4AYX - chain A; structure by X-ray diffraction, 2.90 A resolution.

== Chain A ==
Molecule: ATP-binding cassette sub-family B member 10
From: Homo sapiens
Notes: fragment: abc transporter, residues 152-738
Reference sequence: Q9NRK6 (ABCBA_HUMAN); residue numbers follow UniProt; this construct covers 152-738
Sequence (595 residues; row label = number of the first residue in the row):
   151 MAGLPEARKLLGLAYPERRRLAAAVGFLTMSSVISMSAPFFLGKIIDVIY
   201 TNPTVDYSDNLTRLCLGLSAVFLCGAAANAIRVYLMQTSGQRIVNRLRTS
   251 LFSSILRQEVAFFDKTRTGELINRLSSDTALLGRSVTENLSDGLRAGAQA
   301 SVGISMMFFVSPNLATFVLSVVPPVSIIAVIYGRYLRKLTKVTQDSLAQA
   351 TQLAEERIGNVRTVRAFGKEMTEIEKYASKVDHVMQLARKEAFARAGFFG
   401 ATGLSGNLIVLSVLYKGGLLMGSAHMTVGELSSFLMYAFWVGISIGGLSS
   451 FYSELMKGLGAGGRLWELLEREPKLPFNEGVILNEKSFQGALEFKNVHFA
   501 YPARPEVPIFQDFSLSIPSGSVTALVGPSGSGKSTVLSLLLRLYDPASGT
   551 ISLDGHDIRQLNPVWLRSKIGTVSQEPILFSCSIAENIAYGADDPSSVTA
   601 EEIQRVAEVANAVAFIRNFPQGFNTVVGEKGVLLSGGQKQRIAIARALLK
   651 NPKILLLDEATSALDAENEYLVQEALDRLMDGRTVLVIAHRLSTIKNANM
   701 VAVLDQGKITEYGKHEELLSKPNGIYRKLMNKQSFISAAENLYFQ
Unresolved in the structure: 151-153, 725-745
Sequence notes: expression tag (151, 739-745)
Ion coordination: Mg2+: Ser-534, Gln-575 (together with AMP-PCP)
Small-molecule neighbours:
  - AMP-PCP (ACP; phosphomethylphosphonic acid adenylate ester): Asp-264, Tyr-501, Ala-503, Arg-504, Ile-509, Pro-528, Ser-529, Gly-530, Ser-531, Gly-532, Lys-533, Ser-534, Thr-535, Tyr-544, Gln-575
  - glycine (GLY): Arg-170, Tyr-234, Arg-242, Arg-389
What the authors report for this chain:
  - binding site for AMP-PCP: Tyr-501, Gln-575
  - mutagenesis - E659Q: abolished catalytic activity
  - catalytic residues: Glu-659

== Overview ==
Bound to chain A: glycine and AMP-PCP. The Mg2+ site is built by Ser-534 and Gln-575. From the paper: the
catalytic residue Glu-659; E659Q abolishes catalytic activity.
Chain A is ATP-binding cassette sub-family B member 10 (Homo sapiens); the structure, Structure of the human
mitochondrial abc transporter, ABCB10 (rod form B), was determined by X-ray diffraction, deposited together
with 3ZDQ, 4AYT and 4AYW.
